Entry 1YJB (X-ray diffraction, 1.80 A resolution); this record covers chain A.

[Chain A]
Protein: Subtilisin 8397+1
Source organism: Bacillus amyloliquefaciens
Notes: EC 3.4.21.14
Reference sequence: P00782 (SUBT_BACAM); residues 1-275 here correspond to UniProt positions 108-382 (UniProt number = residue number + 107)
Amino-acid sequence (275 residues; row label = number of the first residue in the row):
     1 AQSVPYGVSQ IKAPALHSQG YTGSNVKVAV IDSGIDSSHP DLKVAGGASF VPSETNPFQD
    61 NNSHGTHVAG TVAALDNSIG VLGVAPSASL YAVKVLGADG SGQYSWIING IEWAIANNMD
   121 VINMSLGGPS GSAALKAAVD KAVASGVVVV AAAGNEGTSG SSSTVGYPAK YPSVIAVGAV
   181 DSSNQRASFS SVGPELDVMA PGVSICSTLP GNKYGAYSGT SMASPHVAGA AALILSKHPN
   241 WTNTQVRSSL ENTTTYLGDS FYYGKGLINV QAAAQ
Sequence notes: engineered mutation Phe50 (Met157 in P00782), Asp76 (Asn183 in P00782), Ala169 (Gly276 in P00782), Cys206 (Gln313 in P00782), Ser218 (Asn325 in P00782), Tyr256 (Lys363 in P00782)
Modified positions: Cys206 (s-hydroxycysteine; CSO)
Ion coordination: Ca2+ site 1: Gln2, Asp41, Leu75, Asn77, Ile79, Val81; Ca2+ site 2: Ala169, Tyr171, Val174

[Summary]
Gln2, Asp41, Leu75, Asn77, Ile79 and Val81 coordinate Ca2+ site 1. Ala169, Tyr171 and Val174 form the Ca2+
site 2.
Chain A is Subtilisin 8397+1 (Bacillus amyloliquefaciens); the structure, Subtilisin bpn' 8397+1 (e.c.
3.4.21.14) (mutant with met 50 replaced by phe, asn 76 replaced by ..., was determined by X-ray diffraction
together with 1YJA and 1YJC from the same study.
